8ZIR - chains P and Q of the 18 polymer chains in the assembly; structure by electron microscopy, 3.08 A resolution.

[Chain P (and Q)]
Name: HerA
Source organism: Agrobacterium tumefaciens
Notes: chain Q of this document is another copy of the same molecule, construct and numbering; everything in this record applies to it too
Chain sequence (617 residues; row label = number of the first residue in the row):
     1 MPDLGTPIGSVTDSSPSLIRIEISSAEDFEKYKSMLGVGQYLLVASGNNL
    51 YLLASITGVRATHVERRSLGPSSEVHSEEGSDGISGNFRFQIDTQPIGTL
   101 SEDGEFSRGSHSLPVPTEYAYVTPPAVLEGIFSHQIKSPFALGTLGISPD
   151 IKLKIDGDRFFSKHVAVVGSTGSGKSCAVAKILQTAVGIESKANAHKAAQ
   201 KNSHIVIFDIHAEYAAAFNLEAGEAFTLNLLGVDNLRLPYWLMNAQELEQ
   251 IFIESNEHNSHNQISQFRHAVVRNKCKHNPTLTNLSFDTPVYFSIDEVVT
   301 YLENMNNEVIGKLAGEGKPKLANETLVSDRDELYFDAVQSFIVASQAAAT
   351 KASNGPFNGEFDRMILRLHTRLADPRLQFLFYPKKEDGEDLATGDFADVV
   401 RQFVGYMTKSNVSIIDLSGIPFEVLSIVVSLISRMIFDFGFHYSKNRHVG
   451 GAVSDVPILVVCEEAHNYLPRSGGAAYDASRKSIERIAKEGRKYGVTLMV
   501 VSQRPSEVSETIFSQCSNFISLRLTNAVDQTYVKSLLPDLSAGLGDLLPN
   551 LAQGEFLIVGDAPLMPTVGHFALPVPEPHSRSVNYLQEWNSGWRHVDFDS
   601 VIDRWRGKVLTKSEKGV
Not modelled in the structure: 65-86, 147-150, 580-617 (chain Q: 65-86, 190-201, 446-453, 580-596, 606-617)

[Interface between chain P and chain Q]
Residue-residue contacts (23; chain P residue first):
  Lys-33(P) / Ser-46(Q)
  Lys-33(P) / Ser-112(Q)  hydrogen bond
  Val-59(P) / Pro-16(Q)
  Arg-60(P) / Asp-13(Q)  salt bridge
  Ala-61(P) / Asp-13(Q)
  Ala-61(P) / Ser-14(Q)
  Thr-62(P) / Asp-13(Q)  hydrogen bond
  Glu-257(P) / Thr-283(Q)
  His-258(P) / Asn-284(Q)
  His-258(P) / Ser-286(Q)
  Asn-259(P) / Thr-283(Q)  hydrogen bond
  Asn-259(P) / Asn-284(Q)  hydrogen bond
  Glu-360(P) / Thr-283(Q)
  Glu-360(P) / Asn-284(Q)
  Arg-363(P) / Leu-282(Q)
  Glu-423(P) / Lys-445(Q)
  Ser-472(P) / Lys-489(Q)
  Ser-472(P) / Glu-490(Q)
  Ala-527(P) / Pro-538(Q)  hydrophobic
  Asn-550(P) / His-111(Q)
  Leu-551(P) / Gly-109(Q)
  Ala-552(P) / His-111(Q)
  Glu-555(P) / His-111(Q)  salt bridge
Interface residues without a listed pair, chain P (23 interface residues in all): Phe-29, Glu-30, His-63, Gly-359, Arg-471, Thr-525
Interface residues without a listed pair, chain Q (23 interface residues in all): Thr-12, Ser-15, Arg-108, Ser-110, Leu-113, Val-115, Pro-116, Thr-281

[In short]
The chain P/chain Q interface involves 23 residues from each chain, with 4 hydrogen bonds and 2 salt bridges.
Among the polar pairs are Arg-60(P)/Asp-13(Q), Glu-555(P)/His-111(Q) and Lys-33(P)/Ser-112(Q).
Both chains are HerA (Agrobacterium tumefaciens). Entry 8ZIR (DUF4297-HerA complex) was determined by electron
microscopy together with 8ZGI, 8ZIQ, 8ZIS and 8ZIT from the same study.
